7XPX - chains A and J of the 11 polymer chains in the assembly; structure by electron microscopy, 3.20 A resolution.

== Chain A ==
Molecule: Histone H3
From: Xenopus laevis
UniProt: A0A310TTQ1 (A0A310TTQ1_XENLA); residues 1-135 here correspond to UniProt positions 2-136 (UniProt number = residue number + 1)
Sequence (135 residues; numbered 1 to 135; the number before each row is that of its first residue):
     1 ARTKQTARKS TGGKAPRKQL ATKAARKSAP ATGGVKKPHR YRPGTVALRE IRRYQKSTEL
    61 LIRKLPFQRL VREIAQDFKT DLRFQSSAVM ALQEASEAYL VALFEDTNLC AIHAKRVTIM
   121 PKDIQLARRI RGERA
Disordered / not traced: 1-35, 135

== Chain J ==
Molecule: 145-nt DNA strand
From: Homo sapiens
Sequence (145 nucleotides; each row starts with the number of its first residue; numbers below 1 keep their minus sign (DA-72 is residue -72)):
   -72 ATCACAATCC CGGTGCCGAG GCCGCTCAAT TGGTCGTAGA CAGCTCTAGC ACCGCTTAAA
   -12 CGCACGTACG GATTCCGTAC GTGCGTTTAA GCGGTGCTAG AGCTGTCTAC GACCAATTGA
    48 GCGGCCTCGG CACCGGGATT GTGAT

== Chain A / chain J interface ==
Residue-residue contacts (19):
  Lys37(A) - DT72(J)  salt bridge to the phosphate
  Arg42(A) - DA-5(J)  phosphate contact
  Arg42(A) - DG70(J)  salt bridge to the phosphate
  Thr45(A) - DG70(J)  phosphate contact
  Arg63(A) - DA-14(J)  hydrogen bond to the phosphate
  Arg63(A) - DA-13(J)  salt bridge to the phosphate
  Arg72(A) - DC-23(J)  salt bridge to the phosphate
  Arg83(A) - DG-24(J)  phosphate contact
  Arg83(A) - DC-23(J)  sugar contact
  Phe84(A) - DG-24(J)  sugar contact
  Phe84(A) - DC-23(J)  hydrogen bond to the phosphate
  Gln85(A) - DG-24(J)  phosphate contact
  Ser86(A) - DG-24(J)  hydrogen bond to the phosphate
  Arg116(A) - DG-3(J)  phosphate contact
  Arg116(A) - DG-2(J)  salt bridge to the phosphate
  Val117(A) - DG-3(J)  hydrogen bond to the phosphate
  Thr118(A) - DC-4(J)  phosphate contact
  Thr118(A) - DG-3(J)  hydrogen bond to the phosphate
  Met120(A) - DG-2(J)  phosphate contact
Interface residues without a listed pair, chain A (19 interface residues in all): His39, Arg40, Tyr41, Pro43, Leu82, Lys115
Interface residues without a listed pair, chain J (14 interface residues in all): DT-6, DG68, DT69, DA71

== In short ==
The interface between chain A and chain J involves 19 residues on one side and 14 on the other; the contacts
include 5 hydrogen bonds and 5 salt bridges. Among the polar pairs are Arg63(A)-DA-14(J), Phe84(A)-DC-23(J)
and Ser86(A)-DG-24(J).
Chain A is Histone H3 (Xenopus laevis) and chain J is a 145-nt DNA strand (Homo sapiens); the structure,
Cryo-EM structure of the histone methyltransferase SET8 bound to H4K20Ecx-nucleosome, was determined by
electron microscopy.
